PDB entry 8PEN | electron microscopy, 3.10 A resolution | chains I and A of the 9 polymer chains in the assembly

Chain I:
Protein: DNA-directed RNA polymerase subunit beta
From: Escherichia coli
Notes: EC 2.7.7.6
UniProtKB: P0A8V2 (RPOB_ECOLI); numbering as in UniProt (aligned over 1-1342)
Chain sequence (1342 residues; numbered 1 to 1342; the number before each row is that of its first residue):
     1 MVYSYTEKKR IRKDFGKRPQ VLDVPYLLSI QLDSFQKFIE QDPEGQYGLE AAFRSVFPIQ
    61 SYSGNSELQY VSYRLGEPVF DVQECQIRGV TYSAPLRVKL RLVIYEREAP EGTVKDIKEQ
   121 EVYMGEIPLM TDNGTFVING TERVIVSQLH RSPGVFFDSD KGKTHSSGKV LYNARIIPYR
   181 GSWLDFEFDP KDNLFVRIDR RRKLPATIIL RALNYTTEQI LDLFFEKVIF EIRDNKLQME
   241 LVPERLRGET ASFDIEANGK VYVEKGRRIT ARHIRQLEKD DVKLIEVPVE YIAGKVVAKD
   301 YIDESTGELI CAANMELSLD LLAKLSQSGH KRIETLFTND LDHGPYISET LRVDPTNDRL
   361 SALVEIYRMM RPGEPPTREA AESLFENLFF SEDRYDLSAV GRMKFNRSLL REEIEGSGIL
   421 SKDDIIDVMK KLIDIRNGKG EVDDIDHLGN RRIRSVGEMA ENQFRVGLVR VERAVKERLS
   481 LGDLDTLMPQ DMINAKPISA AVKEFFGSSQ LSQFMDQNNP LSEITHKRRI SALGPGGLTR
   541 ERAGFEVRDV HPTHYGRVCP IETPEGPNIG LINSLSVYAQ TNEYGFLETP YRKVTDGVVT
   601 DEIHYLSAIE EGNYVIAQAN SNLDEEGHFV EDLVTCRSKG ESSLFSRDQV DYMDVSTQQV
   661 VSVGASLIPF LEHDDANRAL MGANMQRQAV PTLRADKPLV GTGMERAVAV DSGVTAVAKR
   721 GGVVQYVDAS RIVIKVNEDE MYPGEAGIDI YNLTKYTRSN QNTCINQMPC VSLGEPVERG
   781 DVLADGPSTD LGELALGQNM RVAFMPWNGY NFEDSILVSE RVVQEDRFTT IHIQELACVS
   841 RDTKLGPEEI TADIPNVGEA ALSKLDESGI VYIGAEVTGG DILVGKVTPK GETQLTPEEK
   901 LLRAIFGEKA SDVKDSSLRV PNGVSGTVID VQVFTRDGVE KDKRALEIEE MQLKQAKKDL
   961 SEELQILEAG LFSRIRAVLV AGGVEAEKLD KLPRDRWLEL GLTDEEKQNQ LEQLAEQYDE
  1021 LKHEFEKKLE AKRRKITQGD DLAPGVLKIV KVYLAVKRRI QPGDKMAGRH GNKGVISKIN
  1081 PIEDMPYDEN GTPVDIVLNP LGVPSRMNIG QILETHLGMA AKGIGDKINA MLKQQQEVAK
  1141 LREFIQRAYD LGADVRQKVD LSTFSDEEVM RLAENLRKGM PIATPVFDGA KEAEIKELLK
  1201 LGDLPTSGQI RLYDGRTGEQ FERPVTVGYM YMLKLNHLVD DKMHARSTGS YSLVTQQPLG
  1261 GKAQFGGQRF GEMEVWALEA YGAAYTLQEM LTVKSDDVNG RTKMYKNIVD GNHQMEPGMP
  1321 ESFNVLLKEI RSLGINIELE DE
Disordered / not traced: 891-911
Swiss-Prot annotation at these positions:
  - modified residue (N6-acetyllysine): Lys-1022, Lys-1200
  - mutagenesis: Ile-561 (I561S: Resistant to antibiotics salinamide A and B), Ile-569 (I569S: Resistant to antibiotics salinamide A and B), Ala-665 (A665E: Resistant to antibiotics salinamide A and B), Asp-675 (D675A/G: Resistant to antibiotics salinamide A and B), Asn-677 (N677H/K: Resistant to antibiotics salinamide A and B), Leu-680 (L680M: Resistant to antibiotics salinamide A and B), Glu-813 (E813K: Disrupts the enzyme's active center)

Chain A:
Molecule: non-template DNA
Sequence (40 nucleotides; row label = number of the first residue in the row):
     1 CACCACCACG CGGGCGGTAG CGTGCTTTTT TCGATCTTCC
Disordered / not traced: 1-2

How chain I and chain A interact:
Residue-residue contacts (23):
  Tyr-62(I) with DT18(A), stacking on the base
  Arg-151(I) with DG24(A), hydrogen bond to the base
  Arg-175(I) with DG24(A), salt bridge to the phosphate
  Gly-181(I) with DT23(A), base contact
  Ser-182(I) with DC21(A), phosphate contact
  Trp-183(I) with DT23(A), hydrogen bond to the base
  Asp-199(I) with DG22(A), base contact; DT23(A), hydrogen bond to the base
  Arg-200(I) with DT23(A), hydrogen bond to the phosphate; DG24(A), salt bridge to the phosphate
  Arg-201(I) with DG22(A), base contact
  Arg-371(I) with DG20(A), salt bridge to the phosphate
  Leu-384(I) with DG20(A), phosphate contact
  Arg-394(I) with DG20(A), sugar contact
  Ile-445(I) with DG24(A), base contact
  Asp-446(I) with DG24(A), hydrogen bond to the base
  Arg-470(I) with DG16(A), sugar contact; DG17(A), phosphate contact
  Arg-473(I) with DG17(A), sugar contact; DT18(A), salt bridge to the phosphate
  Leu-538(I) with DG24(A), base contact
  Arg-542(I) with DC25(A), hydrogen bond to the base
  Val-547(I) with DG24(A), base contact
Also at the interface, not in a pair above, chain I (20 interface residues in all): Met-370
Also at the interface, not in a pair above, chain A (10 interface residues in all): DA19

In short:
Chain I and chain A form an interface of 20 and 10 residues respectively; the contacts include 6 hydrogen
bonds, 4 salt bridges and 1 aromatic stacking contact. Polar contacts include Arg-151(I)/DG24(A),
Trp-183(I)/DT23(A) and Asp-199(I)/DT23(A). UniProt lists 7 mutagenesis sites on chain I.
Here chain I is DNA-directed RNA polymerase subunit beta (Escherichia coli) and chain A is non-template DNA.
Entry 8PEN (fully recruited RfaH bound to E. coli transcription complex paused at ops site (alternative state
of ...) was determined by electron microscopy, deposited together with 8PFG, 8PFJ, 8PH9, 8PHK, 8PIB, 8PID,
8PIL and 8PIM.
